PDB entry 8UFK | X-ray diffraction, 2.41 A resolution | chains A and F of the 3 polymer chains in the assembly

# Chain A
Molecule: 16-nt DNA strand
Sequence (16 nucleotides; row label = number of the first residue in the row):
     1 AATAAAAGCGGAAGTG

# Chain F
Molecule: Transcription factor PU.1
From: Homo sapiens
Notes: fragment: ETS-Domain
UniProt: P17947 (SPI1_HUMAN); residues 165-270 here = UniProt positions 165-270
Sequence (106 residues; row label = number of the first residue in the row):
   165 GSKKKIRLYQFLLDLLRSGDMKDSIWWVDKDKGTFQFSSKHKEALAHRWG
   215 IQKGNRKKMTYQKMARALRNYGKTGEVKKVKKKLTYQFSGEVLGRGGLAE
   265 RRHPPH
Not modelled in the structure: 165-168, 260-270
Curated features (UniProtKB/Swiss-Prot):
  - DNA-binding region: Ile-170 to Ser-253 (ETS)
  - binding site (DNA): Lys-217, Arg-230, Arg-233, Lys-243
  - natural variant: His-211 (H211P: In AGM10), Val-241 (V241G: In AGM10)

# Interface between chain A and chain F
Residue-residue contacts (16; chain A residue first):
  DA7(A) with Ser-203(F), hydrogen bond to the phosphate; Lys-206(F), salt bridge to the phosphate; Lys-247(F), sugar contact; Leu-248(F), phosphate contact
  DG8(A) with Tyr-225(F), phosphate contact; Lys-243(F), salt bridge to the phosphate; Lys-246(F), phosphate contact; Lys-247(F), phosphate contact; Leu-248(F), hydrogen bond to the phosphate
  DC9(A) with Arg-233(F), base contact; Lys-243(F), phosphate contact
  DG10(A) with Arg-230(F), hydrogen bond to the base; Arg-233(F), hydrogen bond to the base
  DG11(A) with Arg-230(F), hydrogen bond to the base
  DA12(A) with Arg-230(F), base contact
  DG16(A) with Arg-220(F), salt bridge to the phosphate
Interface residues without a listed pair, chain A (8 interface residues in all): DA6
Interface residues without a listed pair, chain F (13 interface residues in all): Gln-226, Thr-249, Tyr-250

# Summary
Chain A and chain F form an interface of 8 and 13 residues respectively, with 5 hydrogen bonds and 3 salt
bridges. Among the polar pairs are DG10(A)/Arg-230(F), DG10(A)/Arg-233(F) and DG11(A)/Arg-230(F). From
UniProt: a DNA-binding region and 4 DNA-binding residues on chain F.
Chain A is a 16-nt DNA strand and chain F is Transcription factor PU.1 (Homo sapiens); the structure, Human
PU.1 ETS-Domain (165-270) Bound to d(AATAAAAGCGGAAGTG), was determined by X-ray diffraction.
